6F1D - chain A; structure by X-ray diffraction, 1.95 A resolution.

[Chain A]
Name: Complement C1r subcomponent
Organism: Homo sapiens
Notes: EC 3.4.21.41
UniProtKB: P00736 (C1R_HUMAN); residues 174-290 here correspond to UniProt positions 191-307 (UniProt number = residue number + 17)
Sequence (117 residues; each row starts with the number of its first residue):
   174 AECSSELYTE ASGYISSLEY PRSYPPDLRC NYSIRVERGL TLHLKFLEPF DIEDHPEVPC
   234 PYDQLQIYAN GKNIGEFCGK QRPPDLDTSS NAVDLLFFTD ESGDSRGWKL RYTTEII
Cystine bridges: Cys176-Cys203, Cys233-Cys251
Sequence notes: conflict Glu226 (Asp243 in P00736), Pro229 (Gln246 in P00736), Glu230 (Gln247 in P00736), Pro232 (His249 in P00736)
Ion coordination: Na+: Ser190, Leu191, Arg195, Arg279; Ca2+: Glu226, Asp236, Asp273, Ser275
UniProt features mapped onto this chain:
  - binding site (Ca(2+)): Asp236, Asp273, Asp277
  - modified residue: Ser189 (Phosphoserine)
  - glycosylation: Asn204 (N-linked (GlcNAc...) asparagine)

[Overview]
The Na+ site is built by Ser190, Leu191, Arg195 and Arg279. The Ca2+ site is built by Glu226, Asp236, Asp273
and Ser275. Curated annotation (UniProt) lists 3 Ca2+-binding residues.
Chain A is Complement C1r subcomponent (Homo sapiens); the structure, CUB2 domain of C1r, was determined by
X-ray diffraction, deposited together with 6F39, 6F1C and 6F1H.
